PDB entry 5X13 | X-ray diffraction, 1.70 A resolution | chain A

[Chain A]
Molecule: Transcriptional regulator
From: Bacillus subtilis subsp. spizizenii strain W23
UniProt: E0TW95 (E0TW95_BACPZ); residues 1-182 here = UniProt positions 1-182
Amino-acid sequence (188 residues; each row starts with the number of its first residue; numbers below 1 keep their minus sign (Gly-5 is residue -5)):
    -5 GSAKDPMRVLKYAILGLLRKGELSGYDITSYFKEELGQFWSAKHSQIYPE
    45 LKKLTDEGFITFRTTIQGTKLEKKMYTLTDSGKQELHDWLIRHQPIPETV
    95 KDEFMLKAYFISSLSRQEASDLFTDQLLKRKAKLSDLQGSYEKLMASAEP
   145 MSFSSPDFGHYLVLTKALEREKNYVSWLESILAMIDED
Unresolved in the structure: -5 to -4, 58-66
Sequence notes: expression tag (-5 to 0)
Ligand contacts: 4'-hydroxycinnamic acid (HC4): Glu29, Gln32, Phe33, Thr93, Lys127, Leu131, Ser134, His154, Val157, Leu158, Ala161, Arg164
What the authors report for this chain:
  - binding site for 4'-hydroxycinnamic acid: His154, Arg164
  - conformationally variable residues (loop rearrangement, side-chain flip): Glu29 to Phe33
  - mutagenesis - F104R (1.81 M), L156E (1.76 M): decreased stability
  - mutagenesis - Y20A, Y42A: unchanged stability
  - mutagenesis - F33A, H154A, R164A: decreased binding to 4'-hydroxycinnamic acid
  - mutagenesis - H154A/R164A: abolished binding to 4'-hydroxycinnamic acid
  - mutagenesis - Q32A (7.0 +/- 0.4 uM): unchanged binding to 4'-hydroxycinnamic acid

[Overview]
Chain A binds 4'-hydroxycinnamic acid. The paper reports a binding site for 4'-hydroxycinnamic acid at His154
and Arg164; F33A, H154A and R164A reduce binding to 4'-hydroxycinnamic acid; 9 substitutions were tested in
all.
Chain A is Transcriptional regulator (Bacillus subtilis subsp. spizizenii strain W23); the structure, Crystal
structure of Bacillus subtilis PadR in complex with p-coumaric acid, was determined by X-ray diffraction,
deposited together with 5Y8T, 5X11, 5X12 and 5X14.
